6UJQ - chains A and B of the 3 polymer chains in the assembly; structure by X-ray diffraction, 2.55 A resolution.

[Chain A]
Name: MHC class I antigen
Organism: Homo sapiens
Reference sequence: U5YJP1 (U5YJP1_HUMAN); residues 1-275 here correspond to UniProt positions 25-299 (UniProt number = residue number + 24)
Sequence (276 residues; row label = number of the first residue in the row; numbering starts at 0):
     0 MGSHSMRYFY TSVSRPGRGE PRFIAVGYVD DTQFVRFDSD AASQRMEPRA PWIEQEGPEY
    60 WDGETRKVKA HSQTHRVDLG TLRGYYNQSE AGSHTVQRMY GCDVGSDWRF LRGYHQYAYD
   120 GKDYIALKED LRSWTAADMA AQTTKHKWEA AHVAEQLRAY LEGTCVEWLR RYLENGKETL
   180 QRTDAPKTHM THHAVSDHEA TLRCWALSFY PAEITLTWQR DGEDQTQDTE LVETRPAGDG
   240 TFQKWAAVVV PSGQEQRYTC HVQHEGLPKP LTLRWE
Disordered / not traced: 0
Cystine bridges: Cys101-Cys164, Cys203-Cys259
Differences from the reference sequence: initiating methionine (0)

[Chain B]
Name: Beta-2-microglobulin
Organism: Homo sapiens
Reference sequence: P61769 (B2MG_HUMAN); residues 1-99 here correspond to UniProt positions 21-119 (UniProt number = residue number + 20)
Sequence (100 residues; numbered 0 to 99; the number before each row is that of its first residue; numbering starts at 0):
     0 MIQRTPKIQV YSRHPAENGK SNFLNCYVSG FHPSDIEVDL LKNGERIEKV EHSDLSFSKD
    60 WSFYLLYYTE FTPTEKDEYA CRVNHVTLSQ PKIVKWDRDM
Cystine bridges: Cys25-Cys80
Differences from the reference sequence: initiating methionine (0)
Curated features (UniProtKB/Swiss-Prot):
  - modified residue: Gln2 (Pyrrolidone carboxylic acid)
  - glycosylation: Ile1 (N-linked (Glc) (glycation) isoleucine), Lys19 (N-linked (Glc) (glycation) lysine), Lys41 (N-linked (Glc) (glycation) lysine), Lys48 (N-linked (Glc) (glycation) lysine), Lys58 (N-linked (Glc) (glycation) lysine), Lys91 (N-linked (Glc) (glycation) lysine), Lys94 (N-linked (Glc) (glycation) lysine)

[Interface between chain A and chain B]
Residue-residue contacts - 54 pairs, chain A then chain B:
  Phe8(A) with Ser55(B); Phe56(B)
  Tyr9(A) with Phe56(B)
  Thr10(A) with Leu54(B); Phe56(B); Phe62(B)
  Val12(A) with Ser33(B)
  Ile23(A) with Leu54(B)
  Val25(A) with Asp53(B); Leu54(B)
  Tyr27(A) with Ser55(B); Tyr63(B), hydrogen bond
  Gln32(A) with Asp53(B), hydrogen bond
  Arg35(A) with Asp53(B), salt bridge
  Arg48(A) with Asp53(B), salt bridge
  Gln96(A) with His31(B), hydrogen bond; Phe56(B); Trp60(B), hydrogen bond (side chain-backbone); Phe62(B)
  Arg97(A) with Phe56(B)
  Gln115(A) with Trp60(B)
  Tyr116(A) with Trp60(B)
  Ala117(A) with Trp60(B), hydrophobic
  Asp119(A) with Met0(B); Ile1(B), hydrogen bond (backbone-backbone); His31(B)
  Gly120(A) with Ile1(B); His31(B), hydrogen bond (backbone-side chain)
  Lys121(A) with Ile1(B)
  Asp122(A) with Trp60(B), hydrogen bond
  Thr190(A) with Asp98(B), hydrogen bond
  His192(A) with Asp98(B), salt bridge
  Arg202(A) with Asp98(B), salt bridge; Met99(B)
  Trp204(A) with Asp98(B), hydrogen bond; Met99(B)
  Val231(A) with Gln8(B)
  Glu232(A) with Gln8(B), hydrogen bond (backbone-side chain); Tyr26(B); Ser28(B), hydrogen bond
  Arg234(A) with Gln8(B), hydrogen bond; Tyr10(B); Met99(B), hydrogen bond (side chain-backbone)
  Pro235(A) with Tyr10(B), hydrogen bond (backbone-side chain); Tyr26(B)
  Ala236(A) with Arg12(B), hydrogen bond (backbone-side chain); Asn24(B), hydrogen bond (backbone-side chain)
  Gly237(A) with Arg12(B)
  Asp238(A) with Arg12(B); His13(B)
  Gln242(A) with Tyr10(B); Ser11(B), hydrogen bond (side chain-backbone); Arg12(B), hydrogen bond (side chain-backbone)
  Trp244(A) with Met99(B), hydrogen bond (side chain-backbone)
Interface residues without a listed pair, chain A (37 interface residues in all): His93, Thr94, Met98, Leu206, Thr233
Interface residues without a listed pair, chain B (24 interface residues in all): Pro14, Lys58, Leu65

[Summary]
37 residues of chain A and 24 residues of chain B are in contact; the contacts include 19 hydrogen bonds and 4
salt bridges. Polar pairs include Arg35(A)-Asp53(B), Arg48(A)-Asp53(B) and His192(A)-Asp98(B).
Chain A is MHC class I antigen and chain B is Beta-2-microglobulin, both from Homo sapiens; the structure,
HHAT Wild Type Peptide KQWLVWLLL Presented by HLA-A206, was determined by X-ray diffraction, deposited
together with 6UJO, 6UK2 and 6UK4.
